2GMR - chains L and H of the 3 polymer chains in the assembly; structure by X-ray diffraction, 2.50 A resolution.

[Chain L]
Protein: Photosynthetic Reaction center protein L chain
From: Rhodobacter sphaeroides
UniProtKB: Q3J1A5 (RCEL_RHOS4); residues 1-281 here = UniProt positions 1-281
Sequence (281 residues; each row starts with the number of its first residue):
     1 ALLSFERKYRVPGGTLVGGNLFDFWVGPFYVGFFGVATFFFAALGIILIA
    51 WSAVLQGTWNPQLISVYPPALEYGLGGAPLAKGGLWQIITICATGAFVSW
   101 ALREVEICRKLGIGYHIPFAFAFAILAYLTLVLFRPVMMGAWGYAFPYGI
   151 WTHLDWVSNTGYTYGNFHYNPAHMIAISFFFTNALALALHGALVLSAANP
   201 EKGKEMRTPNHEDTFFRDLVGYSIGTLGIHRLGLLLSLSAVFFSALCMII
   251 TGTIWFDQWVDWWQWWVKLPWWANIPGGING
Unresolved in the structure: 281
Differences from the reference sequence: engineered mutation Asn210 (Asp in Q3J1A5)
Metal / ion sites: bacteriochlorophyll a Mg site 1 near His153 (its only coordinating residue here); bacteriochlorophyll a Mg site 2 near His173 (its only coordinating residue here); Fe2+: His190, His230 (shared with 3 residues of chain M)
Ligand contacts:
  - bacteriochlorophyll a (BCL), molecule 1: Ile46, Ile49, Phe97, Tyr128, Leu131, Phe146, Ile150, Trp151, His153, Leu154, Trp156, Val157
  - bacteriochlorophyll a (BCL), molecule 2: Phe97, Phe121, Ala124, Ile125, Ala127, Tyr128, Leu131, Trp156, Val157, Ser158, Thr160, Gly161, Tyr162, Asn166, Phe167, His168, His173, Ala176, Ile177, Phe180, Phe181, Val241, Ser244, Ala245, Cys247, Met248
  - bacteriochlorophyll a (BCL), molecule 3: Val157, Tyr162, His168, Phe181
  - bacteriochlorophyll a (BCL), molecule 4: His168, His173, Met174, Ile177, Ser178, Phe181, Thr182, Leu185
  - bacteriopheophytin a (BPH), molecule 1: Thr38, Phe41, Ala42, Gly45, Ile49, Ile89, Cys92, Ala93, Ala96, Phe97, Trp100, Glu104, Ile117, Ala120, Phe121, Phe123, Ala124, Tyr128, Phe146, Tyr148, Gly149, Ile150, His153, Phe180, Ser237, Leu238, Val241
  - bacteriopheophytin a (BPH), molecule 2: Phe181, Ala184, Leu185, Ala188, Leu189, Phe216, Leu219, Val220
  - ubiquinone-10 (U10), molecule 1: Phe24, Trp25, Val26, Phe29, Tyr30, Val31, Gly35, Val36, Thr38, Phe39, Trp100, Arg103
  - ubiquinone-10 (U10), molecule 2: Pro171, Ala172, Met174, Ile175, Ser178, Phe179, Thr182, Leu185, Ala186, Leu189, His190, Leu193, Phe216, Tyr222, Ser223, Ile224, Gly225, Ile229, Leu232, Leu246, Ile250, Ile254, Trp255, Trp259, Trp262, Trp263

[Chain H]
Protein: Photosynthetic reaction center protein H chain
From: Rhodobacter sphaeroides
UniProtKB: P0C0Y7 (RCEH_RHOSH); residues 1-260 here = UniProt positions 1-260
Sequence (260 residues; numbered 1 to 260; the number before each row is that of its first residue):
     1 MVGVTAFGNFDLASLAIYSFWIFLAGLIYYLQTENMREGYPLENEDGTPA
    51 ANQGPFPLPKPKTFILPHGRGTLTVPGPESEDRPIALARTAVSEGFPHAP
   101 TGDPMKDGVGPASWVARRDLPELDGHGHNKIKPMKAAAGFHVSAGKNPIG
   151 LPVRGCDLEIAGKVVDIWVDIPEQMARFLEVELKDGSTRLLPMQMVKVQS
   201 NRVHVNALSSDLFAGIPTIKSPTEVTLLEEDKICGYVAGGLMYAAPKRKS
   251 VVAAMLAEYA
Unresolved in the structure: 1-10, 259-260

[Chain L / chain H interface]
Contacting residue pairs - 59 pairs, chain L then chain H:
  Ala1(L) with Leu42(H), hydrophobic; Glu43(H); Ala50(H), hydrophobic
  Leu2(L) with Leu42(H); Glu43(H), hydrogen bond (backbone-backbone)
  Leu3(L) with Gly39(H); Tyr40(H), hydrophobic; Leu42(H), hydrophobic
  Ser4(L) with Gly39(H), hydrogen bond (backbone-backbone); Glu43(H); Glu81(H)
  Phe5(L) with Gly39(H)
  Arg7(L) with Glu45(H); Glu81(H), salt bridge; Ile85(H); Leu87(H)
  Lys8(L) with Ile85(H); Leu87(H); Val109(H); Gly110(H), hydrogen bond (backbone-backbone); Ser113(H); Trp114(H)
  Tyr9(L) with Gly110(H); Ser113(H)
  Arg10(L) with Gly95(H); Pro97(H); His98(H), hydrogen bond (backbone-backbone)
  Val11(L) with His98(H); Gly110(H); Pro111(H); Met242(H), hydrophobic; Tyr243(H)
  Pro12(L) with Pro97(H), hydrophobic; His98(H); Ala99(H); Met242(H)
  Asp23(L) with Pro97(H)
  Phe24(L) with Gly95(H); Phe96(H), hydrophobic
  Trp25(L) with Gly95(H), hydrogen bond (backbone-backbone)
  Lys110(L) with Pro111(H)
  Leu111(L) with Pro111(H)
  Gly112(L) with Pro111(H); Ala238(H)
  Ala198(L) with Phe64(H)
  Asn199(L) with Lys62(H), hydrogen bond
  Gly203(L) with Ile65(H)
  Lys204(L) with Ile65(H)
  Glu205(L) with Ile65(H); Leu66(H); Pro67(H)
  Met206(L) with Phe64(H), hydrophobic; Ile65(H), hydrogen bond (backbone-backbone); Pro67(H)
  Thr208(L) with Gly125(H)
  Asn210(L) with Asp124(H); Gly125(H), hydrogen bond (side chain-backbone); Pro172(H)
  Thr226(L) with Glu173(H)
Interface residues without a listed pair, chain L (28 interface residues in all): Gly13, Gly14
Interface residues without a listed pair, chain H (38 interface residues in all): Pro41, His68, Gly69, Arg83, Pro100, Val115, His126

[In short]
28 residues of chain L and 38 residues of chain H are in contact; the contacts include 8 hydrogen bonds and 1
salt bridge. Polar contacts include Arg7(L)-Glu81(H), Asn199(L)-Lys62(H) and Asn210(L)-Gly125(H). Bound to
chain L: 4 copies of bacteriochlorophyll a, bacteriopheophytin a and ubiquinone-10.
Chain L is Photosynthetic Reaction center protein L chain and chain H is Photosynthetic reaction center
protein H chain, both from Rhodobacter sphaeroides; the structure, Photosynthetic reaction center mutant from
Rhodobacter sphaeroides with Asp L210 replaced with Asn, was determined by X-ray diffraction.
